Entry 6CP5 (electron microscopy, 4.20 A resolution (low resolution: residue-level contacts below are approximate; hydrogen-bond / salt-bridge calls are withheld)); this record covers chains X and J of the 16 polymer chains in the assembly.

Chain X:
Protein: ATP synthase subunit a
Source organism: Saccharomyces cerevisiae (strain ATCC 204508 / S288c)
UniProt: P00854 (ATP6_YEAST); residues 1-249 here correspond to UniProt positions 11-259 (UniProt number = residue number + 10)
Sequence (249 residues; numbered 1 to 249; the number before each row is that of its first residue):
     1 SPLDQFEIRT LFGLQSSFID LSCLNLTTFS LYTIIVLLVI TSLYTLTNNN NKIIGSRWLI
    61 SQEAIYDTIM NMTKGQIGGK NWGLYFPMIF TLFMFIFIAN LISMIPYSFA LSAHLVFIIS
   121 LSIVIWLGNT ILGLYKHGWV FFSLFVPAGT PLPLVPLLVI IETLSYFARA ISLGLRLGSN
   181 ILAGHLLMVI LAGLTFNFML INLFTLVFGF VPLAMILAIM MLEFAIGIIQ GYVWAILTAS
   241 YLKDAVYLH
Unresolved in the structure: 1-25
Reported in the primary citation:
  - mutagenesis - I161M, S165C, S165T, S165Y, L222F: increased growth (citing earlier work)

Chain J:
Protein: ATP synthase subunit J, mitochondrial
Source organism: Saccharomyces cerevisiae (strain ATCC 204508 / S288c)
UniProt: P81450 (ATP18_YEAST); numbering as in UniProt (aligned over 1-37)
Sequence (37 residues; numbered 1 to 37; the number before each row is that of its first residue):
     1 MLKRFPTPIL KVYWPFFVAG AAVYYGMSKA ADLSSNT

Interface between chain X and chain J:
Contacting residue pairs (19):
  Leu-84(X) / Val-12(J)
  Leu-84(X) / Tyr-13(J)
  Tyr-85(X) / Tyr-13(J)
  Pro-87(X) / Tyr-13(J)
  Met-88(X) / Tyr-13(J)
  Met-88(X) / Phe-16(J)
  Ser-120(X) / Val-23(J)
  Val-124(X) / Ala-19(J)
  Val-124(X) / Gly-20(J)
  Val-124(X) / Val-23(J)
  Leu-127(X) / Ala-19(J)
  Leu-127(X) / Val-23(J)
  Gly-128(X) / Pro-15(J)
  Gly-128(X) / Phe-16(J)
  Gly-128(X) / Ala-19(J)
  Asn-129(X) / Phe-16(J)
  Ile-131(X) / Pro-15(J)
  Leu-132(X) / Pro-15(J)
  Tyr-135(X) / Trp-14(J)
Also at the interface, not in a pair above, chain X (16 interface residues in all): Thr-45, Phe-86, Val-116, Ile-123
Also at the interface, not in a pair above, chain J (10 interface residues in all): Leu-2, Met-27

In short:
16 residues of chain X and 10 residues of chain J are in contact. From the paper: I161M, S165C and S165T of
chain X, among others, increase growth; 5 substitutions were tested in all.
Chain X is ATP synthase subunit a and chain J is ATP synthase subunit J, mitochondrial, both from
Saccharomyces cerevisiae (strain ATCC 204508 / S288c); the structure, Monomer yeast ATP synthase Fo
reconstituted in nanodisc with inhibitor of oligomycin bound generated from focused ..., was determined by
electron microscopy together with 6CP3, 6CP6 and 6CP7 from the same study.
